5Y2Y - chain A; structure by X-ray diffraction, 2.27 A resolution.

Chain A:
Protein: Haloalkane dehalogenase
Organism: Rhodococcus sp
Notes: EC 3.8.1.5
UniProt: P0A3G3 (DHAA_RHOSO); residue numbers follow UniProt; this construct covers 2-293
Amino-acid sequence (299 residues; row label = number of the first residue in the row; numbers below 1 keep their minus sign (Ser-1 is residue -1)):
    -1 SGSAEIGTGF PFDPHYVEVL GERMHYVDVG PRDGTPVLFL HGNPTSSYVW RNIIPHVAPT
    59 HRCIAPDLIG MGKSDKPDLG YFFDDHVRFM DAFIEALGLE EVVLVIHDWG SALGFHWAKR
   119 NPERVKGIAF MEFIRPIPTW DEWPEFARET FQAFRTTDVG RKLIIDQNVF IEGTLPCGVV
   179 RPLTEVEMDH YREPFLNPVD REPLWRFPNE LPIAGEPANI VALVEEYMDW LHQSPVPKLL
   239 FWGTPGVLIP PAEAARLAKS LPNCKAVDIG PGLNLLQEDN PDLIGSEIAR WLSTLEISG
Not modelled in the structure: -1 to 2, 294-297
Construct notes: expression tag (-1 to 1, 294-297); engineered mutation Ala2 (Ser in P0A3G3), Val47 (Leu in P0A3G3), Thr58 (Ser in P0A3G3), Gly78 (Asp in P0A3G3), Phe87 (Tyr in P0A3G3), Met88 (Leu in P0A3G3), Phe128 (Cys in P0A3G3), Thr155 (Ala in P0A3G3), Lys160 (Glu in P0A3G3), Val167 (Ala in P0A3G3), Thr172 (Ala in P0A3G3), Cys175 (Lys in P0A3G3), Gly176 (Cys in P0A3G3), Asn195 (Lys in P0A3G3), Glu224 (Ala in P0A3G3), Asp227 (Asn in P0A3G3), Lys257 (Glu in P0A3G3), Ala264 (Thr in P0A3G3), Asn272 (His in P0A3G3), Leu273 (Tyr in P0A3G3), Ser291 (Pro in P0A3G3), Thr292 (Ala in P0A3G3)
Residues lining bound ligands: 8LL (5-(dimethylamino)-N-[2-(2-hexoxyethoxy)ethyl]naphthalene-1-sulfonamide): Asn41, Pro42, Asp106, Trp141, Pro142, Phe144, Ala145, Phe149, Thr172, Leu173, Cys175, Gly176, Pro243, Gly244, Val245, Leu246, Leu271, Asn272, Leu273
UniProt features mapped onto this chain:
  - active site: Asp106 (Nucleophile), Glu130 (Proton donor)

Overview:
Bound to chain A: compound 8LL. Curated annotation (UniProt) lists active-site residues Asp106 and Glu130.
Chain A is Haloalkane dehalogenase (Rhodococcus sp); the structure, Crystal structure of HaloTag (M175C)
complexed with dansyl-PEG2-HaloTag ligand, was determined by X-ray diffraction together with 5Y2X from the
same study.
